Entry 8YXV (X-ray diffraction, 2.69 A resolution); this record covers chains D and E of the 6 polymer chains in the assembly.

Chain D:
Name: Antitoxin
From: Streptococcus pneumoniae TIGR4
Reference sequence: A0A0H2UR92 (A0A0H2UR92_STRPN); residues 1-74 here = UniProt positions 1-74
Amino-acid sequence (75 residues; row label = number of the first residue in the row; numbering starts at 0):
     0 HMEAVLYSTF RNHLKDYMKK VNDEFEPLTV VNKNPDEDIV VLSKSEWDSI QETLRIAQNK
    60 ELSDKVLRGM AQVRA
Disordered / not traced: 58-74
Differences from the reference sequence: expression tag (0)

Chain E:
Name: Putative mRNA interferase YoeB
From: Streptococcus pneumoniae TIGR4
Reference sequence: A0A0H2URH3 (A0A0H2URH3_STRPN); residue numbers follow UniProt; this construct covers 1-84
Amino-acid sequence (84 residues; numbered 1 to 84; the number before each row is that of its first residue):
     1 MLLKFTEDAW ADYCYWQNQD KKTLKRINKL IKDIQRDPFT GIGKPEPLKY DYQGAWSRRI
    61 DAENRLIYMM DGDSVAFLSF KDHY

How chain D and chain E interact:
Residue-residue contacts (15):
  His0(D) with Arg59(E); Arg65(E), hydrogen bond
  Asp22(D) with Arg26(E), salt bridge; Ile42(E); Gly43(E), hydrogen bond (side chain-backbone)
  Glu23(D) with Lys44(E); Arg59(E), hydrogen bond (backbone-side chain)
  Phe24(D) with Arg26(E); Arg59(E); Ile60(E); Asp61(E); Ala62(E)
  Glu25(D) with Arg59(E), salt bridge
  Glu45(D) with Ala62(E)
  Ser48(D) with Glu63(E)
Other interface residues (no listed pair), chain D (8 interface residues in all): Ser44

Overview:
The interface between chain D and chain E involves 8 residues on one side and 10 on the other; the contacts
include 3 hydrogen bonds and 2 salt bridges. Polar pairs include Asp22(D)-Arg26(E), Glu25(D)-Arg59(E) and
His0(D)-Arg65(E).
Here chain D is Antitoxin and chain E is Putative mRNA interferase YoeB, both from Streptococcus pneumoniae
TIGR4. Entry 8YXV (Toxin-antitoxin complex from Streptococcus pneumoniae) was determined by X-ray diffraction
together with 8YZG from the same study.
